Entry 7FID (electron microscopy, 2.44 A resolution); this record covers chains B and S of the 7 polymer chains in the assembly.

[Chain B]
Protein: Lon protease
From: Meiothermus taiwanensis
Notes: EC 3.4.21.53
Reference sequence: A0A059VAZ3 (A0A059VAZ3_9DEIN); residues 1-793 here = UniProt positions 1-793
Sequence (806 residues; numbered 1 to 806; the number before each row is that of its first residue):
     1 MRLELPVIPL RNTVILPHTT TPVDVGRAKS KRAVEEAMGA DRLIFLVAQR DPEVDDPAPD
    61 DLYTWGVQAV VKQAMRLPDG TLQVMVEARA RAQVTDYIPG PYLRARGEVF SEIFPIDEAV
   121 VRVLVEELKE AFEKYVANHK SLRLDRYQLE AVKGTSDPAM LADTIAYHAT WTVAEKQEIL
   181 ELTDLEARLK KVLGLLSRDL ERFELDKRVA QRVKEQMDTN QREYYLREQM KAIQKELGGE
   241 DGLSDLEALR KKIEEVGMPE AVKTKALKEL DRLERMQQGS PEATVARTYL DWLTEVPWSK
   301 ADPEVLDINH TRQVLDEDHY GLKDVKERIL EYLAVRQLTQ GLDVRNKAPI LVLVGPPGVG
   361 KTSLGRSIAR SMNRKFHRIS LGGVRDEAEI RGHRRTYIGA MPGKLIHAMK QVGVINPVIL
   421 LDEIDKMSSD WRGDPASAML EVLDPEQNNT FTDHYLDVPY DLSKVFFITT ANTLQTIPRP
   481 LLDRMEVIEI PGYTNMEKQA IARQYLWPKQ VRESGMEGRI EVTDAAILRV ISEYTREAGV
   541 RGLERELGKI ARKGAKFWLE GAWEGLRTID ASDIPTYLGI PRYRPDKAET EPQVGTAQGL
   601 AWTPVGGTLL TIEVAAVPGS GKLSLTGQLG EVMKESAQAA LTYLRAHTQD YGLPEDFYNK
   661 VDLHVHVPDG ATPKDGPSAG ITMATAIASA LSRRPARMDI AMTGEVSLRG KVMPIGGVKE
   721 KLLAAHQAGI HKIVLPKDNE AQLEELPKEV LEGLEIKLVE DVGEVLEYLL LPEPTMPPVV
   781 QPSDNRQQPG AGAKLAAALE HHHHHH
Not modelled in the structure: 1, 781-806
Differences from the reference sequence: expression tag (794-806)
Small-molecule neighbours: ATP-gamma-S (AGS; phosphothiophosphoric acid-adenylate ester): Asp318, His319, Tyr320, Leu322, Pro356, Pro357, Gly358, Val359, Gly360, Lys361, Thr362, Ser363, Glu423, Tyr493, Ile501, Tyr505, Lys509, Val540, Arg541
From the paper describing this entry:
  - catalytic residues: Ser678 (citing earlier work)

[Chain S]
Protein: unknown endogenous substrate
From: Meiothermus taiwanensis
Sequence (22 residues; numbered 1 to 22; the number before each row is that of its first residue; X marks 22 residues of unknown identity (built as UNK)):
     1 XXXXXXXXXX XXXXXXXXXX XX

[How chain B and chain S interact]
Chain B side of the interface, 6 residues: Gln221, Tyr224, Thr396, Tyr397, Ile398, Trp431
The authors on this interface:
  - interface residues, chain B: Tyr224(B)

[Summary]
No residue of chain B is in contact with chain S. Chain B binds ATP-gamma-S. From the paper: the catalytic
residue Ser678(B); the interface residue Tyr224(B).
Here chain B is Lon protease and chain S is unknown endogenous substrate, both from Meiothermus taiwanensis.
Entry 7FID (Processive cleavage of substrate at individual proteolytic active sites of the Lon proteasecomplex
(conformation 1)) was determined by electron microscopy together with 7EV4, 7EV6, 7FIE and 7FIZ from the same
study.
